PDB entry 8HLA | electron microscopy, 2.81 A resolution | chains E and G of the 12 polymer chains in the assembly

== Chain E ==
Molecule: Peroxiredoxin
Source organism: Thermococcus kodakarensis KOD1
Notes: EC 1.11.1.24
UniProt: Q5JF30 (TDXH_THEKO); residues 1-216 here = UniProt positions 1-216
Sequence (216 residues; each row starts with the number of its first residue):
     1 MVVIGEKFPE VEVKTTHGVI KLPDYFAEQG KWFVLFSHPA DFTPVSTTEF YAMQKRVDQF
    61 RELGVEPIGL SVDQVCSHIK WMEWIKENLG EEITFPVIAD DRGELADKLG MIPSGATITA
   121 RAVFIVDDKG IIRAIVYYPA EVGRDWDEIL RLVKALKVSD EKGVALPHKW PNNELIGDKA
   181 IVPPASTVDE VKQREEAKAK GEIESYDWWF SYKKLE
Not modelled in the structure: 216
Differences from the reference sequence: engineered mutation Ser46 (Cys in Q5JF30), Cys76 (Phe in Q5JF30), Ser205 (Cys in Q5JF30), Ser211 (Cys in Q5JF30)
Swiss-Prot annotation at these positions:
  - binding site (substrate): Arg121
Covalent attachments: 1-naphthalen-2-ylethanone (FL3) linked to Cys76
Ligand contacts: 1-naphthalen-2-ylethanone (FL3): Phe42, Gln74, Ser77, Lys80

== Chain G ==
Molecule: Peroxiredoxin
Source organism: Thermococcus kodakarensis KOD1
Notes: EC 1.11.1.24
UniProt: Q5JF30 (TDXH_THEKO); numbering as in UniProt (aligned over 1-216)
Sequence (216 residues; row label = number of the first residue in the row):
     1 MVVIGEKFPE VEVKTTHGVI KLPDYFAEQG KWFVLFSHPA DCTPVSTTEF YAMQKRVDQF
    61 RELGVEPIGL SVDQVFSHIK WMEWIKENLG EEITFPVIAD DRGELADKLG MIPSGATITA
   121 RAVFIVDDKG IIRAIVYYPA EVGRDWDEIL RLVKALKVSD EKGVALPHKW PNNELIGDKA
   181 IVPPASTVDE VKQREEAKAK GEIESYDWWF SYKKLE
Not modelled in the structure: 216
Differences from the reference sequence: engineered mutation Cys42 (Phe in Q5JF30), Ser46 (Cys in Q5JF30), Ser205 (Cys in Q5JF30), Ser211 (Cys in Q5JF30)
Swiss-Prot annotation at these positions:
  - binding site (substrate): Arg121
Covalent attachments: 1-naphthalen-2-ylethanone (FL3) linked to Cys42
Ligand contacts:
  - 1-naphthalen-2-ylethanone (FL3), molecule 1: Thr43, Asp73, Ser77, Lys80, Trp81, Trp84
  - 1-naphthalen-2-ylethanone (FL3), molecule 2: Pro184, Trp208, Trp209

== How chain E and chain G interact ==
Pairs across the interface (14; chain E residue first):
  Thr16(E) with Thr187(G); Val188(G), hydrogen bond (backbone-backbone)
  His17(E) with Val188(G)
  Gly18(E) with Thr187(G)
  Phe42(E) with Trp208(G), hydrophobic
  Val75(E) with Ser186(G)
  Cys76(E) with Ala185(G)
  Ile79(E) with Ala185(G); Thr187(G); Val191(G), hydrophobic
  Lys80(E) with Trp208(G), hydrogen bond (side chain-backbone); Trp209(G), hydrogen bond (side chain-backbone)
  Glu83(E) with Val191(G)
  Trp84(E) with Trp208(G)
Interface residues without a listed pair, chain E (11 interface residues in all): Thr15
Interface residues without a listed pair, chain G (9 interface residues in all): Pro184, Phe210

== Overview ==
11 residues of chain E and 9 residues of chain G are in contact, with 3 hydrogen bonds. Polar contacts include
Lys80(E)-Trp208(G), Lys80(E)-Trp209(G) and Thr16(E)-Val188(G). Ligands of chain G: 1-naphthalen-2-ylethanone.
Covalently linked 1-naphthalen-2-ylethanone: at Cys76(E). Covalently linked 1-naphthalen-2-ylethanone: at
Cys42(G).
Here chain E is Peroxiredoxin and chain G is Peroxiredoxin, both from Thermococcus kodakarensis KOD1. Entry
8HLA (Heteromeric ring comprised of peroxiredoxin from Thermococcus kodakaraensis (TkPrx)
F42C/C46S/C205S/C211S mutant modified with 2-(bromoacetyl)naphthalene (Naph@TkPrx*F42C) and ...) was
determined by electron microscopy (same publication as 8HH0).
